1HF0 - chains A and M of the 4 polymer chains in the assembly; structure by X-ray diffraction, 2.70 A resolution.

Chain A:
Protein: Octamer-binding transcription factor 1
From: Homo sapiens
Notes: fragment: dna-binding domain
UniProt: P14859 (OCT1_HUMAN); the author numbering skips numbers that UniProt does not, so the offset changes along the chain: 1-100 = UniProt 280-379; 102-160 = UniProt 380-438
Sequence (159 residues; numbered 1 to 160; 1 number in that range is skipped by the numbering (no residue carries it; nothing is unmodelled there); the number before each row is that of its first residue):
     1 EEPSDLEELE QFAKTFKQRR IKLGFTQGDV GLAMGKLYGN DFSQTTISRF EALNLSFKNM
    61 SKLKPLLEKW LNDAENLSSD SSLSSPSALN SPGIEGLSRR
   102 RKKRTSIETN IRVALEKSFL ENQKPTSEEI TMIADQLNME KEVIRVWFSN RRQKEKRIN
Disordered / not traced: 1-5, 76-100, 160
Sequence notes: engineered mutation Ser61 (Cys340 in P14859), Ser150 (Cys428 in P14859)
UniProt features mapped onto this chain:
  - DNA-binding region: Arg100 to Asn160 (Homeobox)
  - modified residue (Phosphoserine): Ser4, Ser107
From the paper describing this entry:
  - binding site for the 22-nt DNA strand (chain M): Arg20, Gln44, Thr45, Arg49, Arg102, Arg105, Ser107, Asn151, Gln154
  - self-association interface (contacts with another copy of this molecule); pairs are residue here / residue on that copy: Lys22-Glu109 (salt bridge), Asp29-Lys104 (salt bridge), Ile21
  - mutagenesis - I21Y: abolished binding to PORE
  - mutagenesis - I21Y: unchanged binding to MORE
  - post-translational modification sites: Ser107 (citing earlier work)
  - mutagenesis - S107E: abolished binding to DNA
  - mutagenesis - I159D/N160A: abolished binding to MORE
  - mutagenesis - I159D/N160A: unchanged binding to PORE

Chain M:
Molecule: 22-nt DNA strand
Sequence (22 nucleotides; each row starts with the number of its first residue):
     1 CACATTTGAA AGGCAAATGG AG

Chain A / chain M interface:
Pairs across the interface (31):
  Arg20(A) with DA10(M), salt bridge to the phosphate
  Thr26(A) with DA9(M), sugar contact; DA10(M), phosphate contact
  Gln27(A) with DA10(M), hydrogen bond to the phosphate; DA11(M), hydrogen bond to the phosphate
  Gln44(A) with DA10(M), base contact; DA11(M), hydrogen bond to the base
  Thr45(A) with DG12(M), hydrogen bond to the base
  Ser48(A) with DA11(M), hydrogen bond to the phosphate
  Arg49(A) with DG13(M), hydrogen bond to the base; DC14(M), base contact
  Arg102(A) with DA16(M), base contact; DA17(M), sugar contact; DT18(M), hydrogen bond to the sugar
  Lys103(A) with DA17(M), phosphate contact; DT18(M), hydrogen bond to the phosphate
  Lys104(A) with DA17(M), phosphate contact
  Arg105(A) with DC14(M), base contact; DA15(M), hydrogen bond to the base; DA16(M), hydrogen bond to the sugar; DA17(M), sugar contact
  Thr106(A) with DA16(M), hydrogen bond to the phosphate; DA17(M), hydrogen bond to the phosphate
  Ile108(A) with DA16(M), phosphate contact
  Val144(A) with DA17(M), phosphate contact
  Val147(A) with DA17(M), base contact; DT18(M), base contact
  Trp148(A) with DA16(M), phosphate contact
  Asn151(A) with DA16(M), base contact; DA17(M), hydrogen bond to the base
  Lys155(A) with DA15(M), salt bridge to the phosphate
Interface residues without a listed pair, chain A (19 interface residues in all): Gln154

Summary:
19 residues of chain A face 10 of chain M across their interface; the contacts include 13 hydrogen bonds and 2
salt bridges. Polar contacts include Gln44(A)-DA11(M), Thr45(A)-DG12(M) and Arg49(A)-DG13(M). The paper
reports a binding site for the 22-nt DNA strand (chain M) at Arg20(A), Gln44(A) and Thr45(A) among others;
I21Y of chain A abolishes binding to PORE; 3 substitutions were tested in all.
Chain A is Octamer-binding transcription factor 1 (Homo sapiens) and chain M is a 22-nt DNA strand; the
structure, Crystal structure of the DNA-binding domain of Oct-1 bound to DNA as a dimer, was determined by
X-ray diffraction, deposited together with 1E3O.
